Entry 5L4K (electron microscopy, 3.90 A resolution); this record covers chains T and N of the 12 polymer chains in the assembly.

# Chain T
Protein: 26S proteasome non-ATPase regulatory subunit 8
From: Homo sapiens
UniProt: P48556 (PSMD8_HUMAN); numbering as in UniProt (aligned over 1-350)
Chain sequence (350 residues; row label = number of the first residue in the row):
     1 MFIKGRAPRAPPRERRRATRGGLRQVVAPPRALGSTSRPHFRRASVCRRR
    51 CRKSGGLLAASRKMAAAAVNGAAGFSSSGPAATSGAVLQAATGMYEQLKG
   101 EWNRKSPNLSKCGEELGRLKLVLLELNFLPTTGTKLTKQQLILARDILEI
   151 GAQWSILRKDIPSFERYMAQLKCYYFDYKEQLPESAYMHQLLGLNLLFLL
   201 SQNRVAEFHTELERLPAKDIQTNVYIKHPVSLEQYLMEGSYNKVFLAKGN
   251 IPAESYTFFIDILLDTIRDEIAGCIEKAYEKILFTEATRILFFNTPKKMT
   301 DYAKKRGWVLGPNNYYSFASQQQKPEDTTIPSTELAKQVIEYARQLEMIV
Not modelled in the structure: 1-78
Curated features (UniProtKB/Swiss-Prot):
  - modified residue: Ser106 (Phosphoserine)
  - cross-link: Lys297 (Glycyl lysine isopeptide (Lys-Gly) (interchain with G-Cter in SUMO2))

# Chain N
Protein: 26S proteasome non-ATPase regulatory subunit 1
From: Homo sapiens
UniProt: Q99460 (PSMD1_HUMAN); residues 1-953 here = UniProt positions 1-953
Chain sequence (953 residues; row label = number of the first residue in the row):
     1 MITSAAGIISLLDEDEPQLKEFALHKLNAVVNDFWAEISESVDKIEVLYE
    51 DEGFRSRQFAALVASKVFYHLGAFEESLNYALGAGDLFNVNDNSEYVETI
   101 IAKCIDHYTKQCVENADLPEGEKKPIDQRLEGIVNKMFQRCLDDHKYKQA
   151 IGIALETRRLDVFEKTILESNDVPGMLAYSLKLCMSLMQNKQFRNKVLRV
   201 LVKIYMNLEKPDFINVCQCLIFLDDPQAVSDILEKLVKEDNLLMAYQICF
   251 DLYESASQQFLSSVIQNLRTVGTPIASVPGSTNTGTVPGSEKDSDSMETE
   301 EKTSSAFVGKTPEASPEPKDQTLKMIKILSGEMAIELHLQFLIRNNNTDL
   351 MILKNTKDAVRNSVCHTATVIANSFMHCGTTSDQFLRDNLEWLARATNWA
   401 KFTATASLGVIHKGHEKEALQLMATYLPKDTSPGSAYQEGGGLYALGLIH
   451 ANHGGDIIDYLLNQLKNASNDIVRHGGSLGLGLAAMGTARQDVYDLLKTN
   501 LYQDDAVTGEAAGLALGLVMLGSKNAQAIEDMVGYAQETQHEKILRGLAV
   551 GIALVMYGRMEEADALIESLCRDKDPILRRSGMYTVAMAYCGSGNNKAIR
   601 RLLHVAVSDVNDDVRRAAVESLGFILFRTPEQCPSVVSLLSESYNPHVRY
   651 GAAMALGICCAGTGNKEAINLLEPMTNDPVNYVRQGALIASALIMIQQTE
   701 ITCPKVNQFRQLYSKVINDKHDDVMAKFGAILAQGILDAGGHNVTISLQS
   751 RTGHTHMPSVVGVLVFTQFWFWFPLSHFLSLAYTPTCVIGLNKDLKMPKV
   801 QYKSNCKPSTFAYPAPLEVPKEKEKEKVSTAVLSITAKAKKKEKEKEKKE
   851 EEKMEVDEAEKKEEKEKKKEPEPNFQLLDNPARVMPAQLKVLTMPETCRY
   901 QPFKPLSIGGIIILKDTSEDIEELVEPVAAHGPKIEEEEQEPEPPEPFEY
   951 IDD
Not modelled in the structure: 275-321, 854-870, 941-953
Curated features (UniProtKB/Swiss-Prot):
  - modified residue: Met1 (N-acetylmethionine), Thr273 (Phosphothreonine), Ser290 (Phosphoserine), Lys310 (N6-acetyllysine), Thr311 (Phosphothreonine), Ser315 (Phosphoserine), Lys720 (N6-acetyllysine), Thr830 (Phosphothreonine), Ser834 (Phosphoserine)

# Chain T / chain N interface
Contacting residue pairs (27; chain T residue first):
  Gly117(T) with Glu14(N)
  Lys120(T) with Leu11(N); Glu14(N)
  Leu121(T) with Glu14(N); Leu19(N), hydrophobic
  Leu124(T) with Gln18(N); Phe22(N), hydrophobic
  Glu125(T) with Gln18(N)
  Leu129(T) with Phe22(N); Lys26(N)
  Pro130(T) with Lys26(N)
  Thr132(T) with Lys26(N)
  Arg166(T) with Ser10(N), hydrogen bond (backbone-side chain); Asp13(N), salt bridge; Glu14(N), salt bridge
  Ala169(T) with Ala6(N); Gly7(N); Ser10(N)
  Gln170(T) with Gly7(N); Ser10(N), hydrogen bond; Leu11(N)
  Cys173(T) with Met1(N); Gly7(N)
  Phe176(T) with Met1(N), hydrophobic; Ile2(N), hydrophobic
  Glu180(T) with Ile2(N)
  Arg214(T) with Met1(N)
Other interface residues (no listed pair), chain T (20 interface residues in all): Asn127, Pro162, Lys172, Asp177, Glu211
Other interface residues (no listed pair), chain N (14 interface residues in all): Ser4, Glu16

# Summary
20 residues of chain T and 14 residues of chain N are in contact; the contacts include 2 hydrogen bonds and 2
salt bridges. Polar pairs include Arg166(T)-Asp13(N), Arg166(T)-Glu14(N) and Arg166(T)-Ser10(N).
Here chain T is 26S proteasome non-ATPase regulatory subunit 8 and chain N is 26S proteasome non-ATPase
regulatory subunit 1, both from Homo sapiens. Entry 5L4K (The human 26S proteasome lid) was determined by
electron microscopy.
